Entry 3QRV (X-ray diffraction, 2.40 A resolution); this record covers chains A and B.

# Chain A (and B)
Molecule: Plasmepsin-1
Source organism: Plasmodium falciparum
Notes: EC 3.4.23.38; chain B of this document is another copy of the same molecule, construct and numbering; everything in this record applies to it too
UniProt: P39898 (PLM1_PLAFA); the construct lacks a stretch of the UniProt sequence and is renumbered around it, so the offset changes along the chain: -8 to 96 = UniProt 117-221; 98-109 = UniProt 222-233; 110-195 = UniProt 236-321; 197-199 = UniProt 322-324; 5 more segments
Chain sequence (336 residues; row label = number of the first residue in the row; note: 9 numbers in that range are skipped by the numbering (no residue carries them; nothing is unmodelled there); a row labelled like 109A-109B holds insertion residues (109A, then the next letters in order); numbers below 1 keep their minus sign (Thr-8 is residue -8)):
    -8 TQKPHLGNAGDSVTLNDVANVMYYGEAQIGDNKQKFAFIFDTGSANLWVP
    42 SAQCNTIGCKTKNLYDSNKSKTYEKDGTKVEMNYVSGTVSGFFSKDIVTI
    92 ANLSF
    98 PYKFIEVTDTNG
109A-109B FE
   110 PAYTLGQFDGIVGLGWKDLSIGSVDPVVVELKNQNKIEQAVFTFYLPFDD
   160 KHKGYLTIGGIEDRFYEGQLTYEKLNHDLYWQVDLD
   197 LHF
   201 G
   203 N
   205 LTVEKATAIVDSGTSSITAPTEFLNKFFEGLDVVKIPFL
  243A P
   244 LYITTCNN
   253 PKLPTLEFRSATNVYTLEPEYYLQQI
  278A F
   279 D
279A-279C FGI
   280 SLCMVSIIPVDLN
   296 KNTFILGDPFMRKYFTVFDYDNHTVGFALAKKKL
Disordered / not traced: -8 to -1, 73-77 (chain B: -8 to -2)
Curated features (UniProtKB/Swiss-Prot):
  - active site: Asp32, Asp215
Cystine bridges: Cys45-Cys50, Cys249-Cys282
From the paper describing this entry:
  - catalytic residues: Asp32, Asp215
  - conformationally variable residues (loop rearrangement, order/disorder transition, side-chain flip): Trp39, Met73 to Ser77, Asp106 to Leu114, Asp127 to Val133
  - contacts within the chain: Trp39-Tyr75 (hydrogen bond), Ser35-Trp39, Asp215-Thr218 (hydrogen bond)

# Interface between chain A and chain B
Pairs across the interface (34; chain A residue first):
  Val9(A) - Phe242(B)  hydrophobic
  Ala10(A) - Pro241(B)  hydrophobic
  Val12(A) - Phe242(B)  hydrophobic
  Met13(A) - Phe242(B)  hydrophobic
  Thr79(A) - Asn108(B)  hydrogen bond
  Asn108(A) - Asn108(B)
  Pro110(A) - Pro110(B)  hydrophobic
  Leu114(A) - Phe242(B)
  Gly115(A) - Phe242(B)
  Asp236(A) - Phe279A(B)
  Val238(A) - Ile278(B)
  Val238(A) - Phe278A(B)  hydrophobic
  Ile240(A) - Ile278(B)  hydrophobic
  Ile240(A) - Met283(B)  hydrophobic
  Pro241(A) - Ala10(B)  hydrophobic
  Phe242(A) - Val9(B)  hydrophobic
  Phe242(A) - Met13(B)  hydrophobic
  Phe242(A) - Leu114(B)
  Phe242(A) - Gly115(B)
  Leu243(A) - Leu243(B)  hydrophobic
  Leu244(A) - Leu244(B)  hydrophobic
  Ile246(A) - Phe278A(B)
  Thr248(A) - Phe278A(B)
  Thr248(A) - Phe279A(B)
  Ile278(A) - Val238(B)
  Ile278(A) - Ile240(B)  hydrophobic
  Ile278(A) - Ile246(B)  hydrophobic
  Phe278A(A) - Val238(B)  hydrophobic
  Phe278A(A) - Ile246(B)  hydrophobic
  Phe278A(A) - Thr247(B)
  Phe278A(A) - Leu281(B)  hydrophobic
  Phe279A(A) - Asp236(B)
  Ile279C(A) - Ile279C(B)  hydrophobic
  Met283(A) - Ile240(B)  hydrophobic
Interface residues without a listed pair, chain A (27 interface residues in all): Gly78, Glu109B, Thr247, Leu281
Interface residues without a listed pair, chain B (26 interface residues in all): Val12, Gly109, Glu109B, Thr248

# Summary
The interface between chain A and chain B involves 27 residues on one side and 26 on the other, with 1
hydrogen bond. Its one hydrogen-bonded contact is Thr79(A)-Asn108(B). The paper reports catalytic residues
Asp32(A) and Asp215(A); conformational variability at Trp39(A), Met73(A) and Asp106(A) among others.
Both chains are Plasmepsin-1 (Plasmodium falciparum). Entry 3QRV (Crystal structure of plasmepsin I (PMI) from
Plasmodium falciparum) was determined by X-ray diffraction together with 3QS1 from the same study.
